Entry 3AYW (X-ray diffraction, 2.90 A resolution); this record covers chains B and I of the 10 polymer chains in the assembly.

== Chain B ==
Molecule: Histone H4
From: Homo sapiens
UniProtKB: P62805 (H4_HUMAN); residues 0-102 here correspond to UniProt positions 1-103 (UniProt number = residue number + 1)
Chain sequence (106 residues; numbered -3 to 102; the number before each row is that of its first residue; numbers below 1 keep their minus sign (Gly-3 is residue -3)):
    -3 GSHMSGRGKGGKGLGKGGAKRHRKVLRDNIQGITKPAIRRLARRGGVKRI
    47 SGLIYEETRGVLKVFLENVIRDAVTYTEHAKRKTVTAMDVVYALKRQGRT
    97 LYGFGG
Disordered / not traced: -3 to 24
Differences from the reference sequence: expression tag (-3 to -1)
UniProt features mapped onto this chain:
  - DNA-binding region: Lys16 to Lys20
  - modified residue: Ser1 (N-acetylserine), Arg3 (Asymmetric dimethylarginine), Lys5 (N6-(2-hydroxyisobutyryl)lysine), Lys8 (N6-(2-hydroxyisobutyryl)lysine), Lys12 (N6-(2-hydroxyisobutyryl)lysine), Lys16 (N6-(2-hydroxyisobutyryl)lysine), Lys20 (N6,N6,N6-trimethyllysine), Lys31 (N6-(2-hydroxyisobutyryl)lysine), Lys44 (N6-(2-hydroxyisobutyryl)lysine), Ser47 (Phosphoserine), Tyr51 (Phosphotyrosine), Lys59 (N6-(2-hydroxyisobutyryl)lysine), Lys77 (N6-(2-hydroxyisobutyryl)lysine), Lys79 (N6-(2-hydroxyisobutyryl)lysine), Thr80 (Phosphothreonine), Tyr88 (Phosphotyrosine), Lys91 (N6-(2-hydroxyisobutyryl)lysine)
  - cross-link (Glycyl lysine isopeptide (Lys-Gly)): Lys12 (interchain with G-Cter in SUMO2), Lys20 (interchain with G-Cter in SUMO2), Lys31 (interchain with G-Cter in SUMO2), Lys59 (interchain with G-Cter in SUMO2), Lys79 (interchain with G-Cter in SUMO2), Lys91 (interchain with G-Cter in SUMO2)

== Chain I ==
Molecule: 146-nt DNA strand
Sequence (146 nucleotides; each row starts with the number of its first residue):
     1 ATCAATATCCACCTGCAGATTCTACCAAAAGTGTATTTGGAAACTGCTCC
    51 ATCAAAAGGCATGTTCAGCTGAATTCAGCTGAACATGCCTTTTGATGGAG
   101 CAGTTTCCAAATACACTTTTGGTAGAATCTGCAGGTGGATATTGAT
Disordered / not traced: 146
Metal / ion sites: Mn2+ site 1 near DG68 (its only coordinating residue here); Mn2+ site 2 near DG78 (its only coordinating residue here); Mn2+ site 3 near DG100 (its only coordinating residue here); Mn2+ site 4 near DG121 (its only coordinating residue here)

== Chain B / chain I interface ==
Residue-residue contacts - 7 pairs, chain B then chain I:
  Thr30(B) - DC60(I)  phosphate contact
  Thr30(B) - DA61(I)  phosphate contact
  Pro32(B) - DC60(I)  phosphate contact
  Pro32(B) - DA61(I)  phosphate contact
  Arg36(B) - DC60(I)  salt bridge to the phosphate
  Arg45(B) - DC69(I)  sugar contact
  Lys77(B) - DG40(I)  hydrogen bond to the phosphate
Also at the interface, not in a pair above, chain I (5 interface residues in all): DT70

== Overview ==
Chain B and chain I each contribute 5 residues to their interface, with 1 hydrogen bond and 1 salt bridge.
Polar contacts include Lys77(B)-DG40(I) and Arg36(B)-DC60(I). UniProt lists a DNA-binding region on chain B.
Here chain B is Histone H4 (Homo sapiens) and chain I is a 146-nt DNA strand. Entry 3AYW (Crystal Structure of
Human Nucleosome Core Particle Containing H3K56Q mutation) was determined by X-ray diffraction, deposited
together with 3AZE, 3AZF, 3AZG, 3AZH, 3AZJ, 3AZK and 3 further entries.
